Entry 4D1Q (X-ray diffraction, 3.40 A resolution); this record covers chains A and E of the 12 polymer chains in the assembly.

# Chain A
Name: Transposase
From: Musca domestica
Notes: fragment: dimerization, catalytic and insertion domains, resdiues 79-612
Reference sequence: Q25442 (Q25442_MUSDO); residues 79-612 here = UniProt positions 79-612
Amino-acid sequence (536 residues; each row starts with the number of its first residue):
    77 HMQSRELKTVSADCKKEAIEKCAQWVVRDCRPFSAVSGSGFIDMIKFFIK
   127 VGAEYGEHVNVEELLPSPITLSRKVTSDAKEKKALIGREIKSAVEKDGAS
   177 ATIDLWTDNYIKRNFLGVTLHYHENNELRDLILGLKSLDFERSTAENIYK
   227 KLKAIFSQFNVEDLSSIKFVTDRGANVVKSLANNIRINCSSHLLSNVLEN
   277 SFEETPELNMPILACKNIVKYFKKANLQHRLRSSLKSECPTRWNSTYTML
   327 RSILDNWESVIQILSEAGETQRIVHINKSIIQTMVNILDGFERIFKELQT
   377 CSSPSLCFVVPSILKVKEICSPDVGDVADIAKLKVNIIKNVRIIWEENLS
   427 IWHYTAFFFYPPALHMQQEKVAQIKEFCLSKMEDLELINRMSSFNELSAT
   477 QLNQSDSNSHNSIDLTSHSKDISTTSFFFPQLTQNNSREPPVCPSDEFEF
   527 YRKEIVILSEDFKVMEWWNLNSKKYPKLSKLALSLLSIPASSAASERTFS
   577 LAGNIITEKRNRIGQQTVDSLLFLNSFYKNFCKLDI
Unresolved in the structure: 77-80, 466-492, 610-612
Construct notes: expression tag (77-78); conflict Gly163 (Ser in Q25442); engineered mutation Ser233 (Leu in Q25442), Met286 (Val in Q25442)
Bound ions: Na+: Glu138, Glu139, Leu141 (shared with 1 residue of chain F)
Reported in the primary citation:
  - catalytic residues: Asp180, Asp248, Glu572
  - binding site for Terminal inverted repeat: Arg149
  - binding site for Terminal inverted repeat (chain E): Lys585 to Arg588
  - Na+ coordination: Glu138, Glu139, Leu141
  - binding site for Terminal inverted repeat: Arg318, Trp319, Lys585 to Arg588
  - mutagenesis - W182A, W182F, W182Y, W319A: decreased catalytic activity
  - mutagenesis - W319F, W319Y: unchanged catalytic activity
  - contacts within the chain: Trp182-Phe575, Asp180-His268, His268-Glu572
  - conformationally variable residues (side-chain flip): Arg318
  - self-association interface (contacts with another copy of this molecule): Ser499 to Phe505
  - self-association interface (contacts with another copy of this molecule): Phe504 (by similarity / conservation)
  - binding site for Terminal inverted repeat: Arg149

# Chain E
Molecule: Terminal inverted repeat
Sequence (15 nucleotides; row label = number of the first residue in the row):
     1 AGAGAACAACAACAA

# Interface between chain A and chain E
Residue-residue contacts - 14 pairs, chain A then chain E:
  Arg107(A) - DA5(E)  salt bridge to the phosphate
  Ile145(A) - DA8(E)  base contact
  Ile145(A) - DA9(E)  base contact
  Ser148(A) - DC7(E)  hydrogen bond to the phosphate
  Lys585(A) - DG4(E)  hydrogen bond to the base
  Lys585(A) - DA5(E)  sugar contact
  Arg586(A) - DA5(E)  phosphate contact
  Arg586(A) - DA6(E)  salt bridge to the phosphate
  Arg588(A) - DA6(E)  sugar contact
  Ile589(A) - DA6(E)  phosphate contact
  Ile589(A) - DC7(E)  phosphate contact
  Gly590(A) - DC7(E)  hydrogen bond to the phosphate
  Gln592(A) - DA8(E)  phosphate contact
  Thr593(A) - DC7(E)  hydrogen bond to the phosphate
Interface residues without a listed pair, chain A (11 interface residues in all): Asn587

# Overview
Chain A and chain E form an interface of 11 and 6 residues respectively; the contacts include 4 hydrogen bonds
and 2 salt bridges. Polar contacts include Lys585(A)-DG4(E), Ser148(A)-DC7(E) and Gly590(A)-DC7(E). The paper
reports catalytic residues Asp180(A), Asp248(A) and Glu572(A); W182A, W182F and W182Y of chain A, among
others, reduce catalytic activity; 6 substitutions were tested in all.
Chain A is Transposase (Musca domestica) and chain E is Terminal inverted repeat; the structure, Hermes
transposase bound to its terminal inverted repeat, was determined by X-ray diffraction.
